1ZXY - chains A and D; structure by X-ray diffraction, 2.56 A resolution.

== Chain A (and D) ==
Protein: Anthranilate phosphoribosyltransferase
Source organism: Sulfolobus solfataricus
Notes: EC 2.4.2.18; chain D of this document is another copy of the same molecule, construct and numbering; everything in this record applies to it too
Reference sequence: P50384 (TRPD_SULSO); residues 1-345 here = UniProt positions 1-345
Sequence (345 residues; row label = number of the first residue in the row):
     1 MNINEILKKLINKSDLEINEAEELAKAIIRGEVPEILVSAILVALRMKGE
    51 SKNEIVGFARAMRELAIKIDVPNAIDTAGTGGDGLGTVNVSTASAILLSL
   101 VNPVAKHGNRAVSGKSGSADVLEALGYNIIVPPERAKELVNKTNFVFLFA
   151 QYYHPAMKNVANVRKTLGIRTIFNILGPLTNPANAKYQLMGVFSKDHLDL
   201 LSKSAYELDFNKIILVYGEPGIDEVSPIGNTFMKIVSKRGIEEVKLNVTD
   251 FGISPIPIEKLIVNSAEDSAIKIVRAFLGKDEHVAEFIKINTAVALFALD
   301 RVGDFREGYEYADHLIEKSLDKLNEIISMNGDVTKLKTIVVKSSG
Not modelled in the structure: 345
Curated features (UniProtKB/Swiss-Prot):
  - binding site (5-phospho-alpha-D-ribose 1-diphosphate): Thr-77 to Gly-79, Gly-82, Asp-83, Thr-87, Asn-89 to Thr-92, Lys-106 to Gly-114, Ser-118
  - binding site (anthranilate): Gly-79, Asn-109, Arg-164
  - binding site (Mg(2+)): Ser-91, Asp-223, Glu-224
  - mutagenesis: Lys-106 (K106Q: Affinity for phosphoribosylpyrophosphate is similar to that of the wild-type enzyme and catalytic efficiency dedreases only 10-fold), His-107 (H107A: Limited effect on either affinity for anthranilate and catalytic efficiency. 300-fold decrease of the affinity for anthranilate, whereas catalytic efficiency remains nearly unchanged ...), His-154 (H154A: Limited effect on either affinity for anthranilate and catalytic efficiency), Arg-164 (R164A: Strong decrease of the affinity for anthranilate, although only a moderate 7-fold decrease in catalytic efficiency), Pro-178 (P178A: 300-fold decrease of the affinity for anthranilate, whereas catalytic efficiency remains nearly unchanged; when associated with A-107), Asp-223 (D223N: Affinity for phosphoribosylpyrophosphate is similar to that of the wild-type enzyme and catalytic efficiency is unchanged), Glu-224 (E224Q: Affinity for phosphoribosylpyrophosphate is similar to that of the wild-type enzyme and catalytic efficiency is unchanged)
Bound ions: Mg2+ site 1: Ser-91 (together with 1-O-pyrophosphono-5-O-phosphono-ribose); Mg2+ site 2: Asp-223, Glu-224 (together with 1-O-pyrophosphono-5-O-phosphono-ribose)
Ligand contacts: 1-O-pyrophosphono-5-O-phosphono-ribose: Thr-77, Ala-78, Gly-79, Gly-81, Asp-83, Thr-87, Val-88, Asn-89, Val-90, Ser-91, Thr-92, Lys-106, His-107, Gly-108, Ser-116, Ser-118, Gly-191, Ile-222, Asp-223, Glu-224
What the authors report for this chain:
  - conformationally variable residues (order/disorder transition): Gly-79 to Asp-83
  - binding site for 1-O-pyrophosphono-5-O-phosphono-ribose: Gly-79, Asp-83, Thr-87, Asn-89, Ser-91, Thr-92, Lys-106
  - Mg2+ coordination: Asp-223, Glu-224
  - mutagenesis - R164A: decreased catalytic activity
  - mutagenesis - H107A, H107A/P178A: unchanged catalytic activity

== Interface between chain A and chain D ==
Pairs across the interface (34):
  Asn-4(A) with Leu-167(D), hydrogen bond (side chain-backbone); Gly-168(D), hydrogen bond (side chain-backbone)
  Leu-7(A) with Leu-167(D); Ile-169(D), hydrophobic
  Lys-8(A) with Gly-168(D), hydrogen bond (side chain-backbone); Ile-169(D)
  Leu-10(A) with Met-47(D)
  Ile-11(A) with Val-43(D), hydrophobic; Arg-46(D); Met-47(D)
  Lys-13(A) with Met-47(D), hydrogen bond (side chain-backbone)
  Glu-35(A) with Ile-36(D)
  Ile-36(A) with Glu-35(D); Ser-39(D), hydrogen bond (backbone-side chain); Val-163(D), hydrophobic
  Leu-37(A) with Thr-166(D); Leu-167(D)
  Ser-39(A) with Ile-36(D), hydrogen bond (side chain-backbone); Ala-40(D)
  Ala-40(A) with Ser-39(D); Val-43(D), hydrophobic; Leu-167(D), hydrophobic
  Val-43(A) with Ala-40(D), hydrophobic; Val-43(D), hydrophobic
  Ala-44(A) with Met-47(D), hydrophobic
  Arg-46(A) with Ile-11(D)
  Met-47(A) with Leu-10(D); Lys-13(D), hydrogen bond (backbone-side chain); Ala-44(D), hydrophobic; Lys-48(D)
  Thr-166(A) with Ile-36(D); Leu-37(D)
  Leu-167(A) with Ile-36(D), hydrophobic; Ala-40(D), hydrophobic
Other interface residues (no listed pair), chain A (23 interface residues in all): Asn-12, Pro-34, Lys-48, Asn-162, Val-163, Ile-169
Other interface residues (no listed pair), chain D (21 interface residues in all): Asn-4, Leu-7, Asn-162

== Overview ==
The interface between chain A and chain D involves 23 residues on one side and 21 on the other; the contacts
include 7 hydrogen bonds. Among the polar pairs are Asn-4(A)/Leu-167(D), Asn-4(A)/Gly-168(D) and
Lys-8(A)/Gly-168(D). The paper reports a binding site for 1-O-pyrophosphono-5-O-phosphono-ribose at Gly-79(A),
Asp-83(A) and Thr-87(A) among others; R164A of chain A reduces catalytic activity; 3 substitutions were tested
in all.
Both chains are Anthranilate phosphoribosyltransferase (Sulfolobus solfataricus). Entry 1ZXY (Anthranilate
Phosphoribosyltransferase from Sulfolobus solfataricus in complex with PRPP and Magnesium) was determined by
X-ray diffraction, deposited together with 1ZYK and 2GVQ.
